PDB entry 6RFS | electron microscopy, 4.04 A resolution (low resolution: residue-level contacts below are approximate; hydrogen-bond / salt-bridge calls are withheld) | chains B and H of the 41 polymer chains in the assembly

Chain B:
Molecule: Subunit NUBM of NADH:Ubiquinone Oxidoreductase (Complex I)
From: Yarrowia lipolytica
Notes: EC 1.6.99.3, 7.1.1.2
UniProtKB: Q9UUU2 (Q9UUU2_YARLL); residue numbers follow UniProt; this construct covers 1-488
Amino-acid sequence (488 residues; numbered 1 to 488; the number before each row is that of its first residue):
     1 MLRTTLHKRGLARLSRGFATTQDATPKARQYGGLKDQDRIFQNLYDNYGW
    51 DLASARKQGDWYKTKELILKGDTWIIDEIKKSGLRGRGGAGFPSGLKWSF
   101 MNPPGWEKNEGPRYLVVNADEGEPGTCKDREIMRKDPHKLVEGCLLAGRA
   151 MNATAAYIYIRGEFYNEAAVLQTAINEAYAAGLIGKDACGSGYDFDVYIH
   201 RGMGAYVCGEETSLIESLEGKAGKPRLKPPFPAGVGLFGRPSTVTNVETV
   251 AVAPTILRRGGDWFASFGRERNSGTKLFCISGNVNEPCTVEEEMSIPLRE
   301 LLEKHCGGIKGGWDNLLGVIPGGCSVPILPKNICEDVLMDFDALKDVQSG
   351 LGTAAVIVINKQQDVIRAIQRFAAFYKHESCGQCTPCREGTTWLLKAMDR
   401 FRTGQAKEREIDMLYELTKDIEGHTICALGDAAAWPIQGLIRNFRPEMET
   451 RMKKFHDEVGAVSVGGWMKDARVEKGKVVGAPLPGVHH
Unresolved in the structure: 1-28, 485-488

Chain H:
Molecule: Subunit NUHM of NADH:Ubiquinone Oxidoreductase (Complex I)
From: Yarrowia lipolytica
Notes: EC 1.6.99.3
UniProtKB: Q9UUT9 (Q9UUT9_YARLL); numbering as in UniProt (aligned over 1-243)
Amino-acid sequence (243 residues; numbered 1 to 243; the number before each row is that of its first residue):
     1 MLRLIRPRLAALARPTTRAPQALNARTHIVSVHRNTENNNPSIPFEFSPE
    51 NMKRAEEVIAKYPPQYKKAAVMPLLDIGQRQLGYTSISVMNYVAKLLEMP
   101 PMRVYEVATFYTMYNRTPMGRYHLQICTTTPCQLCGSDGIMEAVQNTLNI
   151 KPGETTKDNLFTLSEVECLGACVNAPMMAINDDYYEDLTPEGTVKLLEDC
   201 KAGKMPTPGPENHVRRDCEPASGQKVLLSKEPHNVADFLQEGI
Unresolved in the structure: 1-30

How chain B and chain H interact:
Residue-residue contacts (137; chain B residue first):
  D36(B) with L227(H); H233(H)
  Q37(B) with H233(H); F238(H)
  R39(B) with V226(H); L227(H); H233(H)
  Q42(B) with L227(H); P232(H); H233(H)
  L44(B) with C218(H)
  Y45(B) with R216(H); C218(H); Q224(H); V226(H)
  N47(B) with Q224(H); L227(H)
  Y48(B) with S229(H); K230(H); E231(H); P232(H)
  K57(B) with P232(H)
  Q58(B) with P232(H); H233(H); N234(H); V235(H)
  G59(B) with N234(H)
  Y62(B) with A236(H)
  K63(B) with I243(H)
  K70(B) with I243(H)
  E78(B) with Q240(H)
  G122(B) with C168(H)
  E123(B) with C168(H); C172(H)
  P124(B) with T129(H); C168(H)
  G125(B) with P131(H); C172(H)
  T126(B) with G170(H); C172(H)
  C127(B) with G170(H); A171(H); C172(H); V173(H)
  R130(B) with A171(H); Y184(H); E186(H)
  E131(B) with D217(H); C218(H)
  R134(B) with D217(H)
  K135(B) with R216(H)
  Y157(B) with K61(H); Y62(H)
  R161(B) with C168(H); L169(H)
  E163(B) with M113(H); Q125(H); L169(H); Y184(H)
  F164(B) with L169(H); Y184(H)
  Y165(B) with R80(H); D182(H)
  Y198(B) with K61(H)
  H200(B) with Y62(H); M72(H); P73(H)
  R201(B) with M72(H); D76(H); R80(H)
  G202(B) with M72(H)
  M203(B) with Q79(H); Y111(H); T112(H); M113(H); Y114(H)
  G204(B) with T112(H); M113(H)
  A205(B) with Y111(H)
  V207(B) with F110(H)
  S217(B) with M72(H); Y111(H)
  L218(B) with A69(H)
  E219(B) with A69(H)
  G220(B) with A69(H); V71(H); V107(H)
  K221(B) with V107(H)
  A222(B) with V107(H); F110(H)
  G223(B) with F110(H); Y111(H)
  K224(B) with F110(H)
  F238(B) with P63(H); Y66(H); A69(H)
  G239(B) with Y66(H)
  L257(B) with Q240(H)
  R258(B) with V235(H); F238(H); L239(H); Q240(H)
  R259(B) with F238(H); Q240(H)
  C279(B) with V173(H)
  S281(B) with C172(H); V173(H)
  G282(B) with L134(H); C135(H)
  N285(B) with A221(H)
  E286(B) with P220(H); S222(H); K225(H)
  P287(B) with V173(H); R215(H); E219(H)
  C288(B) with V173(H); C218(H); P220(H)
  T289(B) with V173(H); C218(H)
  I357(B) with P131(H); L134(H)
  V358(B) with L134(H)
  Q363(B) with L134(H)
  R367(B) with Q133(H)
  A368(B) with T130(H)
  R371(B) with T128(H); T129(H); T130(H); E167(H)
  F372(B) with T130(H)
  A374(B) with E167(H)
  F375(B) with E167(H)
  H378(B) with T112(H); E167(H)
  E379(B) with E167(H)
Other interface residues (no listed pair), chain B (79 interface residues in all): D46, E66, W74, Y159, N166, C208, G260, I280, C381
Other interface residues (no listed pair), chain H (64 interface residues in all): K68, E106, A175, D183, G242

Overview:
79 residues of chain B and 64 residues of chain H are in contact.
Here chain B is Subunit NUBM of NADH:Ubiquinone Oxidoreductase (Complex I) and chain H is Subunit NUHM of
NADH:Ubiquinone Oxidoreductase (Complex I), both from Yarrowia lipolytica. Entry 6RFS (Cryo-EM structure of a
respiratory complex I mutant lacking NDUFS4) was determined by electron microscopy together with 6RFQ and 6RFR
from the same study.
